PDB entry 3NKV | X-ray diffraction, 1.70 A resolution | chain A

== Chain A ==
Name: Ras-related protein Rab-1B
From: Homo sapiens
Notes: fragment: Rab1b-AMP
UniProt: Q9H0U4 (RAB1B_HUMAN); residue numbers follow UniProt; this construct covers 3-174
Chain sequence (175 residues; each row starts with the number of its first residue; numbering starts at 0):
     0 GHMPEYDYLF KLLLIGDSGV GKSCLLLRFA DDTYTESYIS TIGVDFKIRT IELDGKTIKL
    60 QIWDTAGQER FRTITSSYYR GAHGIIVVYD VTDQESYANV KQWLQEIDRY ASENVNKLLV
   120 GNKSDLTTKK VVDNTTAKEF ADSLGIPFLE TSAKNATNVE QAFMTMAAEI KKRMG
Disordered / not traced: 0-3, 174
Differences from the reference sequence: expression tag (0-2)
Glycans and other covalent adducts: adenosine monophosphate (AMP) linked to Y77
Bound ions: Mg2+: S22, T40 (together with GMP-PNP); barium ion: I41, V43, D44
Residues lining bound ligands:
  - adenosine monophosphate (AMP): V43, F45, Q60, W62
  - GMP-PNP (GNP; phosphoaminophosphonic acid-guanylate ester): D16, S17, G18, V19, G20, K21, S22, C23, Y33, T34, E35, S36, Y37, I38, S39, T40, T64, A65, G66, N121, K122, D124, L125, S151, A152, K153
UniProt features mapped onto this chain:
  - region: T64 to G83 (Switch 2 region)
  - motif: D30 to F45 (Switch 1), A65 to G80 (Switch 2)
  - binding site (GTP): S17, G18, V19, G20, K21, S22, C23, Y33, T34, E35, S36, S39, T40, G66, N121, K122, D124, S151, A152, K153
  - binding site (Mg(2+)): S22, T40, D63
  - modified residue: S76 (Microbial infection: O-(2-cholinephosphoryl)serine), Y77 (Microbial infection: O-AMP-tyrosine)
  - mutagenesis: Q67 (Q67L: No effect on GDI1 binding. Reduces prenylation in vitro, but not in vivo. No effect on interaction with REP1/CHM; 100-fold refunction in intrinsic GTPase activity), I73 (I73N: Abolishes interaction with REP1/CHM. No prenylation. Much lower GDP/GTP ratio), S76 (S76A: Abolishes phosphocholination by Legionella AnkX), Y77 (Y77F: Abolishes AMPylation by Legionella DrrA), Y78 (Y78D: Abolishes interaction with REP1/CHM and GDI1. No prenylation. Much lower GDP/GTP ratio. No membrane association), A81 (A81D: Abolishes interaction with REP1/CHM. No prenylation. Lowers GDP/GTP ratio by half), L103 (L103R: No effect on prenylation), A110 (A110D: No effect on prenylation), N121 (N121I: Prevent formation of autophagosomes), K137 (K137E: No effect on prenylation), G144 (G144N: No effect on prenylation)

== Summary ==
Ligands of chain A: GMP-PNP. Adenosine monophosphate is covalently linked to Y77. S22 and T40 form the Mg2+
site. The barium ion site is built by I41, V43 and D44. From UniProt: 20 GTP-binding residues, 3 Mg2+-binding
residues and 11 mutagenesis sites.
Chain A is Ras-related protein Rab-1B (Homo sapiens); the structure, Crystal structure of Rab1b covalently
modified with AMP at Y77, was determined by X-ray diffraction, deposited together with 3NKU.
